Entry 8WG3 (electron microscopy, 3.40 A resolution); this record covers chain A.

== Chain A ==
Protein: CSC1-like protein 2, Green fluorescent protein
Source organism: Mus musculus
Reference sequence: chimeric construct of Q3TWI9, P42212: residues 1-832 from Q3TWI9 (CSCL2_MOUSE) positions 1-832 (same numbers); residues 848-1084 from P42212 positions 2-238 (UniProt number = residue number - 846)
Amino-acid sequence (1117 residues; numbered 1 to 1117; the number before each row is that of its first residue):
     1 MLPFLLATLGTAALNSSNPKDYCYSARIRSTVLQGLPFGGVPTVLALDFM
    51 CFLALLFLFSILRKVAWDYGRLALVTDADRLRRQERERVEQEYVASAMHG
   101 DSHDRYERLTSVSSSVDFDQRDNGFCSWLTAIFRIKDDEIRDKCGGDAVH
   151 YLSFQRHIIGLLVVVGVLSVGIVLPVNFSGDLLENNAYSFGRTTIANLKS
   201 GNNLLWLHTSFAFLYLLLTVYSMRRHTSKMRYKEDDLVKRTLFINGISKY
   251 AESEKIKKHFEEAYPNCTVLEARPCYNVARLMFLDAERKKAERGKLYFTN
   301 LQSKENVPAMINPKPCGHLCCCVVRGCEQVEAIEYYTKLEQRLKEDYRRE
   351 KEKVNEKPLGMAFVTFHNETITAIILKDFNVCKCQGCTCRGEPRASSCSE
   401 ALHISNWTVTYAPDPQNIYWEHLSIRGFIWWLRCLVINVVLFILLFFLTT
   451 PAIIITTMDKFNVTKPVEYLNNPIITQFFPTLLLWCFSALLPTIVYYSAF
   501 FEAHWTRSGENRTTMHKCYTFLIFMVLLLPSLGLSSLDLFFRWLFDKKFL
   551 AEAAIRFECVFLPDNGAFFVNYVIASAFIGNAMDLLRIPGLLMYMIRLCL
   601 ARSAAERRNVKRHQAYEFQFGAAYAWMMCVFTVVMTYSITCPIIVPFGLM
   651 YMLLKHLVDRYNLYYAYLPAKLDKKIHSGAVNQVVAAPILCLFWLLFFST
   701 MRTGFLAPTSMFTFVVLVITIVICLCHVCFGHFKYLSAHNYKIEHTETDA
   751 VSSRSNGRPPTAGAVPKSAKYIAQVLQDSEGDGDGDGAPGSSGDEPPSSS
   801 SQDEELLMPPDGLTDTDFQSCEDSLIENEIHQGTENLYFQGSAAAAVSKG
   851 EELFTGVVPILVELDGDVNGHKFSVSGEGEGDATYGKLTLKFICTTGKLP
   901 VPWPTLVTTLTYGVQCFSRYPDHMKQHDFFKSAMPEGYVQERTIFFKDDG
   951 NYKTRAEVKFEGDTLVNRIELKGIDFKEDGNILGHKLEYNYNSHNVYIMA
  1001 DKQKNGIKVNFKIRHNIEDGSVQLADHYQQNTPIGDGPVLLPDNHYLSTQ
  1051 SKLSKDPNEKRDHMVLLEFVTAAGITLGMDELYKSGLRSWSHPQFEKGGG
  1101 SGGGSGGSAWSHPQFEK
Not modelled in the structure: 1-20, 68-122, 232-237, 277-356, 547-557, 595-616, 743-1117
Differences from the reference sequence: linker (833-847); engineered mutation Leu910 (Phe64 in P42212), Thr911 (Ser65 in P42212), Lys1052 (Ala206 in P42212), Leu1077 (His231 in P42212); expression tag (1085-1117)
Modified positions: Cys126 (S-palmitoyl-L-cysteine; P1L)
Disulfides: Cys23-Cys559
Ligand contacts: LBN (1-palmitoyl-2-oleoyl-sn-glycero-3-phosphocholine): Trp430, Trp431, Cys434, Leu435, Asn438, Glu502, His504, Trp505, Thr506, Gly509, Thr513
UniProt features mapped onto this chain:
  - region: Ala567 to Cys599 (Gating helix)
  - motif: Arg86 to Arg88 (Mediates endoplasmic reticulum retention)
  - modified residue: Ser111 (Phosphoserine), Ser113 (Phosphoserine), Ser114 (Phosphoserine), Ser115 (Phosphoserine), Tyr912 (Z: -2,3-didehydrotyrosine)
  - lipidation (S-palmitoyl cysteine): Cys51, Cys382, Cys398, Cys726, Cys729
  - glycosylation: Asn462 (N-linked (GlcNAc...) asparagine)
Reported in the primary citation:
  - post-translational modification sites: Cys51, Cys382, Cys398, Cys726, Cys729 (proposed by the authors, not directly observed)
  - mutagenesis - D48A, C316S/C320S/C321S/C322S/C327S, C382S/C384S/C387S/C389S/C398S, W485A, R587A, R597A: unchanged expression
  - mutagenesis - D48A, R587A: decreased catalytic activity on MbetaCD
  - mutagenesis - W485A: abolished catalytic activity on MbetaCD
  - contacts within the chain: Asp584-Lys655 (salt bridge), Lys655-Asp659 (salt bridge)
  - mutagenesis - V44M, D584A, K655A, D659A: decreased expression
  - disease-associated variants - V44M: decreased stability
  - disease-associated variants - V44M (66-fold): increased catalytic activity
  - disease-associated variants - R433H, D459E, V463I, I475DEL, T481N, G580C, G580S, R660T, F697L (citing earlier work)
  - mutagenesis - K655A: increased catalytic activity on under steady-state conditions
  - mutagenesis - D584A, D659A: unchanged catalytic activity on outward PtdEtn scrambling
  - mutagenesis - V44M: increased catalytic activity
  - mutagenesis - V44M: decreased growth
  - post-translational modification sites: Cys327 (citing earlier work)
  - mutagenesis - C316S/C320S/C321S/C322S/C327S, C382S/C384S/C387S/C389S/C398S: abolished catalytic activity

== Overview ==
Ligands of chain A: compound LBN. The paper reports that V44M, D584A and K655A, among others, reduce
expression; modification sites Cys51, Cys382 and Cys398 among others; 10 substitutions were tested in all.
Chain A is CSC1-like protein 2, Green fluorescent protein (Mus musculus); the structure, mouse TMEM63b in
LMNG-CHS micelle, was determined by electron microscopy, deposited together with 8WG4.
